Entry 3S16 (X-ray diffraction, 3.24 A resolution); this record covers chains B and J of the 12 polymer chains in the assembly.

# Chain B
Molecule: DNA-directed RNA polymerase II subunit RPB2
From: Saccharomyces cerevisiae
Notes: EC 2.7.7.6
UniProtKB: P08518 (RPB2_YEAST); residue numbers follow UniProt; this construct covers 1-1224
Chain sequence (1224 residues; row label = number of the first residue in the row):
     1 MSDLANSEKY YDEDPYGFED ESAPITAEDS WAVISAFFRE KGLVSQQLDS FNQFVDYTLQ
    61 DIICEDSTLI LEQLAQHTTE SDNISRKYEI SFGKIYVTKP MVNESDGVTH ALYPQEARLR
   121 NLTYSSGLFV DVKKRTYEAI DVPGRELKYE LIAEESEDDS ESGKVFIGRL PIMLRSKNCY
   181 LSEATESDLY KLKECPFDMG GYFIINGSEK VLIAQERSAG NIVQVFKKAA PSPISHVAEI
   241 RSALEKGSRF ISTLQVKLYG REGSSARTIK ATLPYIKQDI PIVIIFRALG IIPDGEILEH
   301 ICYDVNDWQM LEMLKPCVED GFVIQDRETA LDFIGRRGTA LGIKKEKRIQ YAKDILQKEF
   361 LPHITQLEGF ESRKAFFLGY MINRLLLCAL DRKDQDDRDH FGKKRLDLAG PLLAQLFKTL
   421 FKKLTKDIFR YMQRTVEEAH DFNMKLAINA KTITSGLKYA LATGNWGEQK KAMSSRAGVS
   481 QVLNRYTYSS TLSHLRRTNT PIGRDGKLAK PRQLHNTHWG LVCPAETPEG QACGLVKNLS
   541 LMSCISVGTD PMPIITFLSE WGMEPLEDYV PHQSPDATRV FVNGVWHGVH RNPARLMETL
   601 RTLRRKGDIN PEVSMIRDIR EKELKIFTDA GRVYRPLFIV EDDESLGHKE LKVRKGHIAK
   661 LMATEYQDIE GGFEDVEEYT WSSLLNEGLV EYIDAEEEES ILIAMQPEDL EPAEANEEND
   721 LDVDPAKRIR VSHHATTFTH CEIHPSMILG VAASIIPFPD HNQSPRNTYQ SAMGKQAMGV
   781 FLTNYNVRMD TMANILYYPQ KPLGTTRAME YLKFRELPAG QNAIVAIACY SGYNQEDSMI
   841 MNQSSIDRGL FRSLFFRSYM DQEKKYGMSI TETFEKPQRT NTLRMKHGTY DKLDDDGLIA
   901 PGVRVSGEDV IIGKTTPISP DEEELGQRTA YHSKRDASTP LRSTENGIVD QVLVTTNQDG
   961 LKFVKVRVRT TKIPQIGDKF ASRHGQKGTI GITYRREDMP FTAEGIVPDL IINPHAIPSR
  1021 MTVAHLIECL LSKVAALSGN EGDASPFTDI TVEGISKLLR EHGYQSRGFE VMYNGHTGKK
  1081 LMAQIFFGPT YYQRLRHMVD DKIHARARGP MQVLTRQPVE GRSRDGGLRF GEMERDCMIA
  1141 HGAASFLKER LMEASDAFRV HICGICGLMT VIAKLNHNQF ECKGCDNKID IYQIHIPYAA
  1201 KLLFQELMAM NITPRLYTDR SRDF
Not modelled in the structure: 1-19, 71-88, 142-163, 336-344, 438-445, 503-508, 669-677, 716-721, 920-932
Ion coordination: Zn2+: Cys1163, Cys1166, Cys1182, Cys1185

# Chain J
Molecule: DNA-directed RNA polymerases I, II, and III subunit RPABC5
From: Saccharomyces cerevisiae
UniProtKB: P22139 (RPAB5_YEAST); numbering as in UniProt (aligned over 1-70)
Chain sequence (70 residues; each row starts with the number of its first residue):
     1 MIVPVRCFSC GKVVGDKWES YLNLLQEDEL DEGTALSRLG LKRYCCRRMI LTHVDLIEKF
    61 LRYNPLEKRD
Not modelled in the structure: 66-70
Ion coordination: Zn2+: Cys7, Cys10, Cys45, Cys46
Swiss-Prot annotation at these positions:
  - binding site (Zn(2+)): Cys7, Cys10, Cys45, Cys46
  - cross-link: Lys59 (Glycyl lysine isopeptide (Lys-Gly) (interchain with G-Cter in ubiquitin))

# Interface between chain B and chain J
Pairs across the interface (74; chain B residue first):
  Glu186(B) - Arg62(J)  salt bridge
  Tyr190(B) - Lys59(J)
  Tyr190(B) - Arg62(J)  hydrogen bond
  Tyr190(B) - Tyr63(J)
  Lys193(B) - Pro65(J)
  Cys195(B) - Tyr63(J)
  Pro196(B) - Tyr63(J)
  Phe197(B) - Lys59(J)
  Val780(B) - Met1(J)  hydrophobic
  Val780(B) - Leu56(J)  hydrophobic
  Thr783(B) - Lys59(J)
  Thr783(B) - Phe60(J)
  Thr783(B) - Tyr63(J)
  Asn784(B) - Tyr63(J)  hydrogen bond (backbone-side chain)
  Tyr785(B) - Met1(J)
  Tyr785(B) - Phe60(J)  hydrophobic
  Asn786(B) - Phe60(J)
  Ile795(B) - Met1(J)  hydrophobic
  Leu796(B) - Met1(J)
  Tyr797(B) - Met1(J)
  Tyr798(B) - Met1(J)
  Tyr798(B) - Ile2(J)
  Tyr798(B) - Pro4(J)  hydrophobic
  Tyr798(B) - Phe8(J)  hydrophobic
  Pro799(B) - Leu56(J)  hydrophobic
  Gln800(B) - Arg48(J)  hydrogen bond (side chain-backbone)
  Gln800(B) - Met49(J)
  Gln800(B) - Thr52(J)
  Lys801(B) - Leu51(J)  hydrogen bond (side chain-backbone)
  Lys801(B) - Thr52(J)  hydrogen bond (backbone-backbone)
  Lys801(B) - Val54(J)
  Leu803(B) - Arg48(J)
  Leu803(B) - Leu51(J)  hydrophobic
  Leu803(B) - Thr52(J)
  Arg815(B) - Val54(J)
  Glu816(B) - Val54(J)
  Glu816(B) - Leu56(J)
  Leu817(B) - Leu56(J)  hydrophobic
  Pro818(B) - Val54(J)  hydrophobic
  Gln821(B) - Phe8(J)
  Asn822(B) - Arg48(J)  hydrogen bond (backbone-side chain)
  Asn822(B) - Thr52(J)
  Ile824(B) - Ser9(J)
  Ile824(B) - Cys45(J)  hydrophobic
  Ile824(B) - Arg48(J)
  Ser845(B) - Phe8(J)  hydrogen bond (side chain-backbone)
  Ser845(B) - Ser9(J)
  Arg848(B) - Cys7(J)
  Arg848(B) - Phe8(J)  hydrogen bond (side chain-backbone)
  Arg848(B) - Ser9(J)  hydrogen bond (side chain-backbone)
  Arg848(B) - Gly11(J)
  Gly849(B) - Phe8(J)
  Leu850(B) - Phe8(J)
  Arg996(B) - Ser9(J)
  Arg996(B) - Cys10(J)
  Glu1004(B) - Arg43(J)  hydrogen bond (backbone-side chain)
  Glu1004(B) - Tyr44(J)
  Ile1006(B) - Arg43(J)
  Ile1006(B) - Cys45(J)  hydrophobic
  Val1007(B) - Ser9(J)
  Asp1009(B) - Ser9(J)  hydrogen bond
  Asp1009(B) - Arg48(J)  salt bridge
  Lys1033(B) - Tyr44(J)
  Ala1036(B) - Tyr44(J)
  Ala1036(B) - Arg47(J)
  Leu1037(B) - Tyr44(J)  hydrophobic
  Leu1037(B) - Arg47(J)  hydrogen bond (backbone-side chain)
  Ser1038(B) - Gly33(J)
  Gly1039(B) - Glu32(J)
  Gly1039(B) - Gly33(J)
  Gly1039(B) - Leu51(J)
  Tyr1064(B) - Tyr44(J)
  Glu1070(B) - Tyr44(J)  hydrogen bond
  Phe1087(B) - Tyr44(J)
Other interface residues (no listed pair), chain B (49 interface residues in all): Ala823, Asn842, Ser844, Ala1035, Asn1040, Gly1088
Other interface residues (no listed pair), chain J (28 interface residues in all): Val3, Val5, Leu36

# Summary
49 residues of chain B face 28 of chain J across their interface, with 13 hydrogen bonds and 2 salt bridges.
Among the polar pairs are Glu186(B)-Arg62(J), Asp1009(B)-Arg48(J) and Tyr190(B)-Arg62(J). Curated annotation
(UniProt) lists 4 Zn2+-binding residues on chain J.
Here chain B is DNA-directed RNA polymerase II subunit RPB2 and chain J is DNA-directed RNA polymerases I, II,
and III subunit RPABC5, both from Saccharomyces cerevisiae. Entry 3S16 (RNA Polymerase II Initiation Complex
with an 8-nt RNA) was determined by X-ray diffraction together with 3RZD, 3RZO, 3S14, 3S15, 3S17, 3S1M and 5
further entries from the same study.
